8DFV - chains E and K of the 3 polymer chains in the assembly; structure by electron microscopy, 3.06 A resolution.

== Chain E ==
Molecule: 60-nt RNA strand
Sequence (60 nucleotides; each row starts with the number of its first residue):
     1 UGAGGUAGUA GGUUGUAUAG UAGUAAUUAC ACAUCAUACU AUACAACCUA CUACCUCUCU
Ion coordination: Ca2+ site 1 near U1 (its only coordinating residue here); Ca2+ site 2 near A3 (its only coordinating residue here); Ca2+ site 3: G23 (shared with 2 residues of chain A); Ca2+ site 4 near C35 (its only coordinating residue here); Ca2+ site 5 near U37 (its only coordinating residue here); Ca2+ site 6: C39 (shared with 3 residues of chain A)

== Chain K ==
Molecule: Loquacious, isoform B
Source organism: Drosophila melanogaster
UniProt: Q9VJY9 (Q9VJY9_DROME); residues 1-465 here = UniProt positions 1-465
Sequence (465 residues; each row starts with the number of its first residue):
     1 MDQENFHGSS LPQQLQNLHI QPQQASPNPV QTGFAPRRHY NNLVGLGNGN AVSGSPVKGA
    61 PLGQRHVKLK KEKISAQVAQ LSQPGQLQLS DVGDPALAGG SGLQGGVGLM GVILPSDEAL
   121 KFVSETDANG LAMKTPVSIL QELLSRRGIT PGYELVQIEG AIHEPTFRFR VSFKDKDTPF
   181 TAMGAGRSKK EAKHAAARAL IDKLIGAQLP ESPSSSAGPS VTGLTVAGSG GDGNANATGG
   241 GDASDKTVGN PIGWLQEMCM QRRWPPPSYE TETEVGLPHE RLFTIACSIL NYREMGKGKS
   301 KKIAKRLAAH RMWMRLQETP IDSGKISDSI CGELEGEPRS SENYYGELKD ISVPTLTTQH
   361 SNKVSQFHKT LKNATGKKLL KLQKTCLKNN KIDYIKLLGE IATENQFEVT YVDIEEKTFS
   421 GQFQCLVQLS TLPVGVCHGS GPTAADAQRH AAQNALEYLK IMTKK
Unresolved in the structure: 1-131, 206-249, 321-357
Curated features (UniProtKB/Swiss-Prot):
  - region: Ala-308, Ala-309 (Necessary for binding pre-miRNA)
  - mutagenesis: Ala-308 to Ala-309 (Abolishes interaction with pre-miRNA (pre let 7) in the presence of Dcr-1), Leu-379 to Leu-382 (Strong reduction in Dcr-1 activity), Phe-419 (F419A: Strong reduction in Dcr-1 activity), Leu-426 (L426R: Decreased binding to Dcr-1), Ser-440 to Lys-465 (Loss of activity, abolishes interaction with Dcr-1 and therefore does not enhance pre-miRNA processing by the dicer)
From the paper describing this entry:
  - binding site for the 60-nt RNA strand (chain E): Thr-135 to Ser-145, Lys-301, Lys-302, Lys-305

== Chain E / chain K interface ==
Pairs across the interface - 50 pairs, chain E then chain K:
  G4(E) with Thr-135(K), hydrogen bond to the sugar; Val-137(K), sugar contact; His-279(K), base contact
  G5(E) with Thr-135(K), sugar contact; Pro-278(K), hydrogen bond to the base; His-279(K), hydrogen bond to the sugar; Lys-299(K), phosphate contact
  U6(E) with Pro-278(K), sugar contact; Arg-281(K), hydrogen bond to the base; Phe-283(K), sugar contact; Lys-299(K), sugar contact; Ser-300(K), phosphate contact; Lys-301(K), phosphate contact
  A7(E) with Arg-281(K), sugar contact; Phe-283(K), phosphate contact; Ser-300(K), phosphate contact; Lys-301(K), hydrogen bond to the phosphate; Lys-302(K), phosphate contact
  G8(E) with Lys-301(K), salt bridge to the phosphate
  U14(E) with Ile-162(K), sugar contact
  G15(E) with Ile-162(K), sugar contact; Pro-251(K), base contact
  A17(E) with Glu-257(K), hydrogen bond to the sugar
  U18(E) with Met-260(K), sugar contact
  A43(E) with Gln-256(K), hydrogen bond to the sugar
  C44(E) with Pro-251(K), base contact; Gly-253(K), hydrogen bond to the sugar; Gln-256(K), sugar contact; Lys-305(K), phosphate contact
  A45(E) with Asn-250(K), hydrogen bond to the sugar; Pro-251(K), sugar contact; Ile-252(K), sugar contact; Lys-305(K), salt bridge to the phosphate; Arg-306(K), salt bridge to the phosphate
  A46(E) with Arg-187(K), hydrogen bond to the sugar; Lys-302(K), salt bridge to the phosphate; Arg-306(K), salt bridge to the phosphate
  C47(E) with Pro-165(K), sugar contact; Phe-167(K), sugar contact; Arg-187(K), sugar contact; Ser-188(K), phosphate contact
  C48(E) with Phe-167(K), sugar contact; Ser-188(K), hydrogen bond to the phosphate; Lys-189(K), hydrogen bond to the phosphate
  U49(E) with Lys-189(K), salt bridge to the phosphate
  C54(E) with Pro-278(K), sugar contact
  C55(E) with Pro-278(K), sugar contact; His-279(K), hydrogen bond to the sugar
  U56(E) with His-279(K), hydrogen bond to the sugar
  U58(E) with Arg-146(K), salt bridge to the phosphate
Other interface residues (no listed pair), chain E (23 interface residues in all): A3, A53, C57
Other interface residues (no listed pair), chain K (33 interface residues in all): Ser-138, Gln-141, His-163, Glu-164, Lys-190, Lys-193, Tyr-269

== In short ==
23 residues of chain E face 33 of chain K across their interface; the contacts include 14 hydrogen bonds and 7
salt bridges. Among the polar pairs are G5(E)/Pro-278(K), U6(E)/Arg-281(K) and G4(E)/Thr-135(K). The paper
reports a binding site for the 60-nt RNA strand (chain E) at Thr-135(K), Lys-301(K) and Lys-302(K) among
others.
Chain E is a 60-nt RNA strand and chain K is Loquacious, isoform B (Drosophila melanogaster); the structure,
Structural Basis of MicroRNA Biogenesis by Dicer-1 and Its Partner Protein Loqs-PB - complex IIa, was
determined by electron microscopy (same publication as 8DG5, 8DG7, 8DGA, 8DGI and 8DGJ).
